PDB entry 6CG0 | electron microscopy, 3.17 A resolution | chains C and F of the 11 polymer chains in the assembly

Chain C:
Protein: V(D)J recombination-activating protein 1
Source organism: Mus musculus
Notes: EC 3.1.-.-, 2.3.2.27
Reference sequence: P15919 (RAG1_MOUSE); residues 265-1039 here = UniProt positions 265-1039
Sequence (775 residues; each row starts with the number of its first residue):
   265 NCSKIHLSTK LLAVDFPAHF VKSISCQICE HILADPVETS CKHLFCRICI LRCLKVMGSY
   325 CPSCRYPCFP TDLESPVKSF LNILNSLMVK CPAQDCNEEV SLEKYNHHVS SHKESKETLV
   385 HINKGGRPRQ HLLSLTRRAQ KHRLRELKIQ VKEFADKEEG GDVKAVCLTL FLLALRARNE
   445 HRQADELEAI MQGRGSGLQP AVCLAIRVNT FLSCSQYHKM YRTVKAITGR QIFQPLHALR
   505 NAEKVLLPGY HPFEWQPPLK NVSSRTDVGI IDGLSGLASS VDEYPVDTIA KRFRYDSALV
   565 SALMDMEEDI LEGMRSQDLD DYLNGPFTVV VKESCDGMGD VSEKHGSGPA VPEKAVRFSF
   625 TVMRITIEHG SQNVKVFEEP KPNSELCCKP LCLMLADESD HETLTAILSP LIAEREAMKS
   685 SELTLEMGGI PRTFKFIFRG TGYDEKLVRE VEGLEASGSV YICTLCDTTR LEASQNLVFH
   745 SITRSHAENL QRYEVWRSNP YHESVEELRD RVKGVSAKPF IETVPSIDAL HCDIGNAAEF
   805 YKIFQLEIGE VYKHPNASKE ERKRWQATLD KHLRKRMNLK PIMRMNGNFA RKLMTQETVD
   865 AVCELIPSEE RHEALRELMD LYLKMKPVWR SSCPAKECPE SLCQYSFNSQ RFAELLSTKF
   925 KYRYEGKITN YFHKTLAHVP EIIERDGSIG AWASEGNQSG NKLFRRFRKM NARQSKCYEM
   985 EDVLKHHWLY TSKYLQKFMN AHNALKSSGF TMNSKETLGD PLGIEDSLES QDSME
Unresolved in the structure: 265-391, 1008-1039
Construct notes: conflict Gln962 (Glu in P15919)
Ion coordination: Ca2+: Asp600, Gly601 (shared with 1 residue of chain G); Zn2+: Cys727, Cys730, His937, His942
Curated features (UniProtKB/Swiss-Prot):
  - zinc finger: Cys290 to Arg329 (RING-type), Leu351 to Lys380 (RAG1-type)
  - DNA-binding region: Gly389 to Gln456 (NBD)
  - binding site (Zn(2+)): Cys266, His270, Cys290, Cys293, His295, Cys305, His307, Cys310, Cys313, Cys325, Cys328, Cys355, Cys360, His372, His376
  - binding site (a divalent metal cation): Asp600, Asp708
  - site: Trp893 (Essential for DNA hairpin formation, participates in base-stacking interactions near the cleavage site)
  - mutagenesis: His307 (H307A: Displays lower E3 ligase activity and affects the joining step of V(D)J recombination), Cys325 (C325G: Loss of E3 ligase activity and affects the joining step of V(D)J recombination), Arg391 (R391A: Defects in converting nicked products to hairpins; R391L: Impairs DNA-binding and hairpin formation while maintaining some nicking activity), Arg393 (R393A: Impairs DNA-binding and hairpin formation while maintaining some nicking activity), Arg401 (R401A: Allows robust hairpin activity), Arg402 (R402A: Defects in converting nicked products to hairpins), Lys405 (K405A: Reduced hairpin activity), His406 (H406A: Allows robust hairpin activity), Arg407 (R407A: Impairs DNA-binding and reduces hairpin formation without affecting nicking activity), Asn443 (N443A: Impairs DNA-binding; when associated with A-445), His445 (H445A: Impairs DNA-binding; when associated with A-443), Asp546 (D546A: Loss of DNA-binding), 21 further mutagenesis entries in UniProt
Reported in the primary citation:
  - catalytic residues: Asp600, Asp708 (citing earlier work)

Chain F:
Molecule: 46-nt DNA strand
Sequence (46 nucleotides; numbered 1 to 46; the number before each row is that of its first residue):
     1 CGGGTTTTTG TTAAGGGCTG TATCACTGTG TAAGACAGGC CAGATC
Ion coordination: Ca2+: DT31 (shared with 2 residues of chain A)

Interface between chain C and chain F:
Contacting residue pairs (25):
  Pro392(C) with DT6(F), base contact; DT7(F), phosphate contact; DT8(F), phosphate contact
  Arg393(C) with DT7(F), sugar contact
  Gln394(C) with DT8(F), hydrogen bond to the phosphate
  Leu399(C) with DT8(F), phosphate contact; DT9(F), phosphate contact
  Thr400(C) with DT9(F), hydrogen bond to the phosphate
  Ala403(C) with DT8(F), sugar contact; DT9(F), phosphate contact
  His406(C) with DT8(F), base contact
  Arg407(C) with DT8(F), salt bridge to the phosphate
  Tyr485(C) with DG20(F), hydrogen bond to the phosphate
  Lys489(C) with DT19(F), phosphate contact; DG20(F), salt bridge to the phosphate
  Pro499(C) with DT19(F), phosphate contact
  His501(C) with DT19(F), salt bridge to the phosphate
  Ser606(C) with DG28(F), phosphate contact
  Lys608(C) with DT27(F), phosphate contact
  His609(C) with DC26(F), phosphate contact; DT27(F), hydrogen bond to the phosphate
  Gly610(C) with DC26(F), phosphate contact
  Ser611(C) with DC26(F), hydrogen bond to the phosphate
  Gln978(C) with DC26(F), sugar contact; DT27(F), hydrogen bond to the sugar
Interface residues without a listed pair, chain C (23 interface residues in all): His395, Ser398, His482, Arg486, Gln495
Interface residues without a listed pair, chain F (11 interface residues in all): DC18, DT21

Summary:
The interface between chain C and chain F involves 23 residues on one side and 11 on the other, with 6
hydrogen bonds and 3 salt bridges. Polar pairs include Gln978(C)-DT27(F), Gln394(C)-DT8(F) and
Thr400(C)-DT9(F). From the paper: catalytic residues Asp600(C) and Asp708(C).
Chain C is V(D)J recombination-activating protein 1 (Mus musculus) and chain F is a 46-nt DNA strand; the
structure, Cryo-EM structure of mouse RAG1/2 HFC complex (3.17 A), was determined by electron microscopy,
deposited together with 5ZDZ, 5ZE0, 5ZE1, 5ZE2, 6CIJ, 6CIK, 6CIL and 6CIM.
